Entry 7TGQ (X-ray diffraction, 2.00 A resolution); this record covers chain A.

# Chain A
Molecule: Zinc finger CCCH-type antiviral protein 1
Organism: Homo sapiens
Notes: fragment: central domain
UniProtKB: Q7Z2W4 (ZCCHV_HUMAN); numbering as in UniProt (aligned over 498-699)
Sequence (202 residues; numbered 498 to 699; the number before each row is that of its first residue):
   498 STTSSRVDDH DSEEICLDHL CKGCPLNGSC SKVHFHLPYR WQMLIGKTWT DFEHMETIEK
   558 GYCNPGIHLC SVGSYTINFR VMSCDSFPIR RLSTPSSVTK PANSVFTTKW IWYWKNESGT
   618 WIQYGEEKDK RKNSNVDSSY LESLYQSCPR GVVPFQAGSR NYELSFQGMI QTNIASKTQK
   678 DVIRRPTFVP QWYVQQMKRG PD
Unresolved in the structure: 498-508, 624-629, 697-699
Ion coordination: Zn2+: C513, C521, C527, H531
Residues lining bound ligands: adenosine-5-diphosphoribose (APR): W611, N613, E614, Y621, S631, F652, A654, R657, Y659, Q668, N670, S673, T675, K677
Swiss-Prot annotation at these positions:
  - modified residue: T554 (Phosphothreonine), S590 (Phosphoserine)
What the authors report for this chain:
  - binding site for adenosine-5-diphosphoribose: Q668, N670, S673, T675
  - binding site for adenosine-5-diphosphoribose: W611 (proposed by the authors, not directly observed)
  - mutagenesis - W611A, Q668A, Q668R: abolished binding to PAR
  - mutagenesis - Q668R: decreased localization to PAR

# In short
Chain A binds adenosine-5-diphosphoribose. The Zn2+ site is built by C513, C521, C527 and H531. The paper
reports a binding site for adenosine-5-diphosphoribose at Q668, N670 and S673 among others; W611A, Q668A and
Q668R abolish binding to PAR.
Chain A is Zinc finger CCCH-type antiviral protein 1 (Homo sapiens); the structure, Zinc finger antiviral
protein (ZAP) central domain bound to ADP-ribose, was determined by X-ray diffraction together with 7KZH from
the same study.
